7BJ2 - chains r and s of the 26 polymer chains in the assembly; structure by electron microscopy, 3.00 A resolution.

== Chain r (and s) ==
Name: Flagellar P-ring protein
Source organism: Salmonella typhimurium (strain LT2 / SGSC1412 / ATCC 700720)
Notes: chain s of this document is another copy of the same molecule, construct and numbering; everything in this record applies to it too
UniProt: P15930 (FLGI_SALTY); residues 1-365 here = UniProt positions 1-365
Amino-acid sequence (365 residues; numbered 1 to 365; the number before each row is that of its first residue):
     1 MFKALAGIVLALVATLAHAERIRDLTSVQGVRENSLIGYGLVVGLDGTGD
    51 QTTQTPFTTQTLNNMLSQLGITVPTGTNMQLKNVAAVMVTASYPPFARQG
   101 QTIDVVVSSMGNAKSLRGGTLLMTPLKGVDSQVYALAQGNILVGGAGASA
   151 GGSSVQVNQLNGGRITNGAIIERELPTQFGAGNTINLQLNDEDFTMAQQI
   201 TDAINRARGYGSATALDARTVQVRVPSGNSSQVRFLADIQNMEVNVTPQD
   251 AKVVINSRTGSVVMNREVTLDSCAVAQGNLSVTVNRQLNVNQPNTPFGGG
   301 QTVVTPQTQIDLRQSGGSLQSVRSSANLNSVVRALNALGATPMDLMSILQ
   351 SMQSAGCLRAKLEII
Unresolved in the structure: 1-19, 146-154, 285-315

== How chain r and chain s interact ==
Contacting residue pairs (150):
  Glu20(r) - Arg359(s)  salt bridge
  Arg21(r) - Pro248(s)
  Arg21(r) - Glu267(s)  salt bridge
  Arg23(r) - Asp193(s)  salt bridge
  Arg23(r) - Thr195(s)  hydrogen bond
  Arg23(r) - Gln249(s)  hydrogen bond (side chain-backbone)
  Asp24(r) - Asp250(s)
  Asp24(r) - Ala251(s)  hydrogen bond (side chain-backbone)
  Val31(r) - Phe194(s)  hydrophobic
  Val43(r) - Ser108(s)
  Val43(r) - Ser109(s)
  Gly44(r) - Ser109(s)  hydrogen bond (backbone-backbone)
  Gly44(r) - Asn161(s)
  Leu45(r) - Gln159(s)
  Asp46(r) - Lys114(s)
  Asp46(r) - Asn158(s)
  Asp46(r) - Gln159(s)  hydrogen bond (backbone-side chain)
  Asp46(r) - Leu160(s)  hydrogen bond (side chain-backbone)
  Asp46(r) - Asn161(s)  hydrogen bond (side chain-backbone)
  Leu62(r) - Met110(s)  hydrophobic
  Leu66(r) - Tyr39(s)  hydrophobic
  Leu66(r) - Met110(s)  hydrophobic
  Leu69(r) - Ile37(s)  hydrophobic
  Leu69(r) - Tyr39(s)  hydrophobic
  Leu69(r) - Lys127(s)
  Ile71(r) - Tyr39(s)  hydrophobic
  Ile71(r) - Thr61(s)
  Thr72(r) - Gln60(s)  hydrogen bond (backbone-side chain)
  Pro74(r) - Gln60(s)
  Thr77(r) - Pro56(s)
  Asn78(r) - Gln54(s)
  Met79(r) - Gln54(s)
  Met79(r) - Pro56(s)
  Met79(r) - Phe57(s)  hydrophobic
  Gln80(r) - Gln54(s)  hydrogen bond (backbone-backbone)
  Gln80(r) - Asn112(s)  hydrogen bond (backbone-side chain)
  Leu81(r) - Met110(s)
  Leu81(r) - Gly111(s)
  Leu81(r) - Asn112(s)
  Lys82(r) - Gly111(s)  hydrogen bond (backbone-backbone)
  Lys82(r) - Asn112(s)  hydrogen bond
  Asn83(r) - Ser109(s)  hydrogen bond
  Asn83(r) - Met110(s)
  Asn83(r) - Gly111(s)  hydrogen bond (side chain-backbone)
  Asn83(r) - Asn112(s)
  Asn83(r) - Ala113(s)  hydrogen bond (side chain-backbone)
  Val84(r) - Met110(s)
  Pro94(r) - Arg219(s)
  Pro95(r) - Glu192(s)
  Pro95(r) - Arg219(s)  hydrogen bond (backbone-side chain)
  Phe96(r) - Phe194(s)  hydrophobic
  Phe96(r) - Asp217(s)
  Phe96(r) - Ala218(s)
  Phe96(r) - Arg219(s)
  Ala97(r) - Arg219(s)
  Arg98(r) - Gln188(s)
  Arg98(r) - Asp217(s)  salt bridge
  Arg98(r) - Thr220(s)  hydrogen bond
  Gln99(r) - Arg32(s)
  Gly100(r) - Arg32(s)
  Gln101(r) - Gln188(s)
  Gln101(r) - Leu189(s)  hydrogen bond (side chain-backbone)
  Gln101(r) - Asn190(s)
  Gln101(r) - Arg219(s)  hydrogen bond
  Val106(r) - Arg258(s)
  Gly118(r) - Gln159(s)
  Thr120(r) - Thr90(s)
  Thr120(r) - Ser108(s)  hydrogen bond
  Leu122(r) - Ile37(s)  hydrophobic
  Leu122(r) - Met88(s)  hydrophobic
  Leu122(r) - Thr90(s)
  Met123(r) - Ile37(s)  hydrophobic
  Met123(r) - Gly128(s)
  Met123(r) - Val129(s)  hydrophobic
  Leu136(r) - Val129(s)  hydrophobic
  Gln138(r) - Ser35(s)
  Gln138(r) - Leu36(s)  hydrogen bond (side chain-backbone)
  Gln138(r) - Thr90(s)
  Gln138(r) - Ala91(s)
  Asn140(r) - Val106(s)
  Gly144(r) - Thr259(s)
  Asn158(r) - Arg258(s)
  Asn158(r) - Thr259(s)
  Gln159(r) - Arg258(s)  hydrogen bond (backbone-backbone)
  Gly162(r) - Arg258(s)
  Gly163(r) - Arg258(s)
  Arg164(r) - Ile365(s)
  Ile170(r) - Arg32(s)
  Ile170(r) - Glu33(s)
  Ile171(r) - Arg32(s)
  Glu172(r) - Arg32(s)  salt bridge
  Phe179(r) - Phe194(s)  hydrophobic
  Phe179(r) - Leu216(s)
  Phe179(r) - Asp217(s)
  Asn229(r) - Ala215(s)
  Asn229(r) - Leu216(s)  hydrogen bond (side chain-backbone)
  Ser230(r) - Thr214(s)
  Ser230(r) - Ala215(s)
  Val233(r) - Phe194(s)  hydrophobic
  Val233(r) - Gln198(s)
  Val233(r) - Ala215(s)  hydrophobic
  Val233(r) - Leu216(s)
  Val233(r) - Asp217(s)
  Arg234(r) - Gln198(s)
  Leu236(r) - Phe194(s)  hydrophobic
  Ala237(r) - Phe194(s)
  Ala237(r) - Thr195(s)
  Ala237(r) - Gln198(s)
  Gln240(r) - Asp193(s)
  Gln240(r) - Thr195(s)
  Asn241(r) - Thr195(s)
  Gln249(r) - Arg359(s)
  Val254(r) - Ser351(s)
  Val254(r) - Ala355(s)  hydrophobic
  Thr259(r) - Gln277(s)  hydrogen bond (backbone-side chain)
  Thr259(r) - Ser347(s)
  Gly260(r) - Ala276(s)
  Gly260(r) - Gln277(s)
  Gly260(r) - Gly278(s)  hydrogen bond (backbone-backbone)
  Ser261(r) - Ala276(s)
  Ser261(r) - Gln277(s)  hydrogen bond
  Ser261(r) - Ser351(s)  hydrogen bond
  Val262(r) - Ala274(s)
  Val262(r) - Val275(s)
  Val262(r) - Ala276(s)  hydrogen bond (backbone-backbone)
  Val263(r) - Ala274(s)
  Val263(r) - Val275(s)  hydrophobic
  Val263(r) - Ser351(s)
  Val263(r) - Met352(s)
  Val263(r) - Ala355(s)  hydrophobic
  Met264(r) - Cys273(s)
  Met264(r) - Ala274(s)  hydrogen bond (backbone-backbone)
  Met264(r) - Leu319(s)  hydrophobic
  Asn265(r) - Ala355(s)
  Asn265(r) - Cys357(s)  hydrogen bond
  Arg266(r) - Asp271(s)
  Arg266(r) - Ser272(s)
  Leu328(r) - Ser272(s)
  Leu328(r) - Cys273(s)  hydrophobic
  Val332(r) - Ala274(s)  hydrophobic
  Val332(r) - Leu319(s)
  Val332(r) - Ser321(s)
  Leu335(r) - Leu319(s)  hydrophobic
  Asn336(r) - Ser318(s)  hydrogen bond (side chain-backbone)
  Asn336(r) - Leu319(s)
  Ala340(r) - Ser318(s)  hydrogen bond (backbone-side chain)
  Pro342(r) - Gln277(s)
  Pro342(r) - Gly278(s)
  Pro342(r) - Ser318(s)
  Ile365(r) - Ser354(s)
Also at the interface, not in a pair above, chain r (86 interface residues in all): Val28, Gly47, Met65, Val73, Arg117, Leu121, Gln156, Lys252, Asn256, Asn329, Thr341, Leu345
Also at the interface, not in a pair above, chain s (78 interface residues in all): Gly38, Thr53, Thr55, Gly260, Gly316, Met343, Ile348, Gly356

== In short ==
86 residues of chain r and 78 residues of chain s are in contact, with 32 hydrogen bonds and 5 salt bridges.
Polar pairs include Glu20(r)-Arg359(s), Arg21(r)-Glu267(s) and Arg23(r)-Asp193(s).
Both chains are Flagellar P-ring protein (Salmonella typhimurium (strain LT2 / SGSC1412 / ATCC 700720)). Entry
7BJ2 (Salmonella flagellar basal body assembly intermediate - P ring alone structure) was determined by
electron microscopy, deposited together with 7BGL, 7BHQ, 7BIN, 7BK0 and 7NVG.
